Entry 7WGZ (electron microscopy, 4.50 A resolution (low resolution: residue-level contacts below are approximate; hydrogen-bond / salt-bridge calls are withheld)); this record covers chains A and C of the 3 polymer chains in the assembly.

# Chain A (and C)
Name: Spike glycoprotein
From: Severe acute respiratory syndrome coronavirus 2
Notes: chain C of this document is another copy of the same molecule, construct and numbering; everything in this record applies to it too
UniProtKB: P0DTC2 (SPIKE_SARS2); residue numbers follow UniProt; this construct covers 14-676, 681-1211
Chain sequence (1204 residues; row label = number of the first residue in the row; note: 4 numbers in that range are skipped by the numbering (no residue carries them; nothing is unmodelled there)):
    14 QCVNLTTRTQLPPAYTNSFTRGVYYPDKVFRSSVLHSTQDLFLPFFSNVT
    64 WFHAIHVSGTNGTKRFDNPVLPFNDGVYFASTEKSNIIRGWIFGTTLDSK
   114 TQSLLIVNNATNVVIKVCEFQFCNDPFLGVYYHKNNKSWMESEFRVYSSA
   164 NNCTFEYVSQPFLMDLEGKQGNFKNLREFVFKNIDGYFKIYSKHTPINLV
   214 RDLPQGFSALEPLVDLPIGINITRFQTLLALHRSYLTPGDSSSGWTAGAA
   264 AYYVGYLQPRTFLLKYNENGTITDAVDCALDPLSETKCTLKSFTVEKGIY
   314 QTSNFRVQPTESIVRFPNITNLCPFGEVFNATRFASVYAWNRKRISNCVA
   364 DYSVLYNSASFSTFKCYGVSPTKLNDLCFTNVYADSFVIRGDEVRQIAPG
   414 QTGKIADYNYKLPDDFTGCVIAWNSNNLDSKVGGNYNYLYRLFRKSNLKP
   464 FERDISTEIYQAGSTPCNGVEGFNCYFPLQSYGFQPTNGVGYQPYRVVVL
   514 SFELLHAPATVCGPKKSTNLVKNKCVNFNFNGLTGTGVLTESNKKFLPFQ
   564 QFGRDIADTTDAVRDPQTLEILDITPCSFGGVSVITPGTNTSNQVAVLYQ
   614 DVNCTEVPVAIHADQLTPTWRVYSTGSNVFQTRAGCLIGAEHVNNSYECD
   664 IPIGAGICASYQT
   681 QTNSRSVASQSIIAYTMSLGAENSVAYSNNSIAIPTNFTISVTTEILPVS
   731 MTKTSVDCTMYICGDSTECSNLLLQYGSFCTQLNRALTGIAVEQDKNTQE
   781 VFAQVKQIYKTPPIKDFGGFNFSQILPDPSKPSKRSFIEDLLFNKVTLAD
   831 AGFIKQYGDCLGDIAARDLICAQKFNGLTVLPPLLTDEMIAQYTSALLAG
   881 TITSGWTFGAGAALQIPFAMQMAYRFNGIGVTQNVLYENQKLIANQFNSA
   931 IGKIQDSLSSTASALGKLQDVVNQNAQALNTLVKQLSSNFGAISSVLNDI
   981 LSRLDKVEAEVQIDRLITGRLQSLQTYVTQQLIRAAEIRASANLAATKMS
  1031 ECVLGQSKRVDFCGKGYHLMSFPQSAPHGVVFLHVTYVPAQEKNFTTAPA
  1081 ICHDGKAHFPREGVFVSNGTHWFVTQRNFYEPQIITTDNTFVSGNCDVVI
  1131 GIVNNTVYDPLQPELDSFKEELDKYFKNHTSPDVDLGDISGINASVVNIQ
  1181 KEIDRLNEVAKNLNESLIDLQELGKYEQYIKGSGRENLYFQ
Unresolved in the structure: 14-26, 70-81, 114-115, 144-165, 173-185, 243-262, 443-447, 471-489, 621-640, 681-689, 828-854, 1148-1221 (chain C: 14-26, 67-80, 144-164, 173-185, 243-263, 445-447, 455-461, 471-490, 621-640, 681-689, 828-855, 1148-1221)
Differences from the reference sequence: expression tag (1212-1221)
Glycans and other covalent adducts: N-acetylglucosamine (NAG) linked to N282, N1074
Ligand contacts: N-acetylglucosamine (NAG; 2-acetamido-2-deoxy-beta-D-glucopyranose): N1098, T1100, H1101
UniProt features mapped onto this chain:
  - region: N280 to C301 (Putative superantigen), R403 to D405 (Integrin-binding motif), N448 to F456 (Immunodominant HLA epitope recognized by the CD8+), S816 to Y837 (Fusion peptide 1), K835 to F855 (Fusion peptide 2), D1163 to E1202 (Heptad repeat 2)
  - site (Cleavage): R685, S686, R815, S816
  - glycosylation: N17 (N-linked (GlcNAc...) (complex) asparagine), N61 (N-linked (GlcNAc...) (hybrid) asparagine), N74 (N-linked (GlcNAc...) (complex) asparagine), N122 (N-linked (GlcNAc...) (hybrid) asparagine), N149 (N-linked (GlcNAc...) (complex) asparagine), N165 (N-linked (GlcNAc...) (complex) asparagine), N234 (N-linked (GlcNAc...) (high mannose) asparagine), N282 (N-linked (GlcNAc...) (complex) asparagine), T323 (O-linked (GalNAc) threonine), S325 (O-linked (HexNAc...) serine), N331 (N-linked (GlcNAc...) (complex) asparagine), N343 (N-linked (GlcNAc...) (complex) asparagine), N603 (N-linked (GlcNAc...) (hybrid) asparagine), N616 (N-linked (GlcNAc...) (complex) asparagine), N657 (N-linked (GlcNAc...) (complex) asparagine), T676 (O-linked (GlcNAc...) threonine), N709 (N-linked (GlcNAc...) (high mannose) asparagine), N717 (N-linked (GlcNAc...) (hybrid) asparagine), N801 (N-linked (GlcNAc...) (hybrid) asparagine), N1074 (N-linked (GlcNAc...) (hybrid) asparagine) and 5 more in UniProt
What the authors report for this chain:
  - conformationally variable residues (order/disorder transition): T259, Y636

# How chain A and chain C interact
Pairs across the interface (105):
  D40(A) - F562(C)
  K41(A) - H519(C)
  K41(A) - F562(C)
  K41(A) - Q563(C)
  V42(A) - F565(C)
  V42(A) - R567(C)
  F43(A) - F559(C)
  F43(A) - Q563(C)
  F43(A) - F565(C)
  F43(A) - G566(C)
  F43(A) - R567(C)
  V47(A) - I569(C)
  D198(A) - F464(C)
  Y200(A) - R355(C)
  Y200(A) - Y396(C)
  D228(A) - R357(C)
  P230(A) - R357(C)
  P230(A) - Y396(C)
  Y369(A) - G416(C)
  Y369(A) - K417(C)
  D737(A) - N317(C)
  M740(A) - F592(C)
  D745(A) - R319(C)
  Q755(A) - S968(C)
  Q755(A) - N969(C)
  Q755(A) - F970(C)
  Q755(A) - G971(C)
  Q755(A) - A972(C)
  Y756(A) - Q965(C)
  Y756(A) - S968(C)
  Y756(A) - F970(C)
  G757(A) - Q965(C)
  S758(A) - T961(C)
  S758(A) - Q965(C)
  F759(A) - Q965(C)
  F759(A) - Q1002(C)
  F759(A) - S1003(C)
  R765(A) - Q957(C)
  Q787(A) - A701(C)
  Q787(A) - N703(C)
  I788(A) - L699(C)
  I788(A) - G700(C)
  I788(A) - A701(C)
  I788(A) - E702(C)
  I788(A) - N703(C)
  Y789(A) - N703(C)
  K790(A) - E702(C)
  K790(A) - N703(C)
  K790(A) - S704(C)
  P792(A) - Y707(C)
  D796(A) - Y707(C)
  D796(A) - N709(C)
  F797(A) - Y707(C)
  G857(A) - F592(C)
  L861(A) - Q613(C)
  P863(A) - A668(C)
  L864(A) - P665(C)
  L864(A) - A668(C)
  L864(A) - G669(C)
  M869(A) - L699(C)
  Q872(A) - L699(C)
  Y873(A) - L699(C)
  G889(A) - D1041(C)
  L894(A) - A713(C)
  L894(A) - P715(C)
  L894(A) - E1072(C)
  Q895(A) - V705(C)
  Q895(A) - A706(C)
  Q895(A) - S711(C)
  Q895(A) - I712(C)
  Q895(A) - A713(C)
  Q895(A) - N1074(C)
  P897(A) - S711(C)
  P897(A) - T1077(C)
  F898(A) - Y707(C)
  M900(A) - P1079(C)
  Y904(A) - V1094(C)
  Y904(A) - R1107(C)
  Q913(A) - P1090(C)
  N914(A) - S1123(C)
  Y917(A) - P1079(C)
  E918(A) - G1124(C)
  Q920(A) - I1130(C)
  V963(A) - A570(C)
  S967(A) - D571(C)
  S975(A) - D571(C)
  N978(A) - T547(C)
  L981(A) - K386(C)
  S982(A) - K386(C)
  S982(A) - L390(C)
  R983(A) - G381(C)
  R983(A) - V382(C)
  R983(A) - S383(C)
  R983(A) - K386(C)
  R983(A) - L517(C)
  L984(A) - S383(C)
  L984(A) - K386(C)
  D985(A) - S383(C)
  D985(A) - T385(C)
  D994(A) - R995(C)
  R1019(A) - E1017(C)
  T1027(A) - R1039(C)
  E1031(A) - R1039(C)
  E1031(A) - V1040(C)
  G1035(A) - V1040(C)
Interface residues without a listed pair, chain A (77 interface residues in all): S45, L229, S735, T768, E773, N856, T883, W886, A890, I896, T912, K964, L966, V976, I1013, S1030, L1034, E1144
Interface residues without a listed pair, chain C (88 interface residues in all): Q314, Q409, S514, A520, K557, Q564, G667, M697, I1013, F1042, G1046, Y1047, F1089, G1093, F1121, V1128, V1129, L1141

# Summary
77 residues of chain A face 88 of chain C across their interface. Bound to chain A: N-acetylglucosamine.
N-acetylglucosamine is covalently linked to N282(A) and N1074(A). The paper reports conformational variability
at T259(A) and Y636(A).
Chain A and chain C are both Spike glycoprotein (Severe acute respiratory syndrome coronavirus 2); the
structure, SARS-CoV-2 spike glycoprotein trimer in open state, was determined by electron microscopy (same
publication as 7WGV, 7WGX and 7WGY).
